Entry 7X8S (electron microscopy, 3.09 A resolution); this record covers chains A and N of the 5 polymer chains in the assembly.

== Chain A ==
Name: Guanine nucleotide-binding protein G(s) subunit alpha isoforms short
From: Bos taurus
UniProt: P63092 (GNAS2_HUMAN); numbering as in UniProt (aligned over 1-394)
Chain sequence (394 residues; numbered 1 to 394; the number before each row is that of its first residue):
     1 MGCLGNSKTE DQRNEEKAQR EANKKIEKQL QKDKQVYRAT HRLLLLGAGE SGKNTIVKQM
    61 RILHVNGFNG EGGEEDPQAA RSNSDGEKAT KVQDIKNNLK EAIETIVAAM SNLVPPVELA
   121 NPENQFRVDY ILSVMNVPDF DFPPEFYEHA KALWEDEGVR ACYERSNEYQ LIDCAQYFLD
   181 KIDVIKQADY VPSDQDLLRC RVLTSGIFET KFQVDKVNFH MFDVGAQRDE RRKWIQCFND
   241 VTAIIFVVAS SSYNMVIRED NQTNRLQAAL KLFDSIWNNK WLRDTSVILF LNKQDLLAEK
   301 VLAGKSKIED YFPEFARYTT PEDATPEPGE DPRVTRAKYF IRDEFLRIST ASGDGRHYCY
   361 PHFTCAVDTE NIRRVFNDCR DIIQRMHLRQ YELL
Not modelled in the structure: 1-11, 64-203, 255-262
Construct notes: conflict Asn54 (Ser in P63092), Ala226 (Gly in P63092), Ala268 (Glu in P63092), Lys271 (Asn in P63092), Asp274 (Lys in P63092), Asp284 (Thr in P63092), Thr285 (Ile in P63092); variant Lys280 (Arg in P63092)

== Chain N ==
Name: Nanobody-35
From: synthetic construct
Notes: antibody fragment or engineered binder
Chain sequence (140 residues; numbered -1 to 138; the number before each row is that of its first residue; numbers below 1 keep their minus sign (Met-1 is residue -1)):
    -1 MAQVQLQESG GGLVQPGGSL RLSCAASGFT FSNYKMNWVR QAPGKGLEWV SDISQSGASI
    59 SYTGSVKGRF TISRDNAKNT LYLQMNSLKP EDTAVYYCAR CPAPFTRDCF DVTSTTYAYR
   119 GQGTQVTVSS HHHHHHEPEA
Not modelled in the structure: -1 to 0, 127-138
Disulfides: Cys22-Cys96, Cys99-Cys107

== How chain A and chain N interact ==
Residue-residue contacts - 23 pairs, chain A then chain N:
  Arg228(A) - Thr114(N)  hydrogen bond
  Asp229(A) - Ser112(N)
  Asp229(A) - Thr113(N)  hydrogen bond (side chain-backbone)
  Asp229(A) - Thr114(N)  hydrogen bond
  Glu230(A) - Asp109(N)
  Glu230(A) - Thr114(N)
  Arg231(A) - Phe108(N)
  Arg231(A) - Asp109(N)
  Arg232(A) - Pro100(N)
  Arg232(A) - Phe108(N)
  Arg232(A) - Asp109(N)  salt bridge
  Thr263(A) - Lys43(N)
  Gln267(A) - Thr61(N)
  Gln267(A) - Gly62(N)
  Lys271(A) - Trp47(N)
  Asp274(A) - Asp106(N)
  Ser275(A) - Asp106(N)
  Ser275(A) - Phe108(N)
  Ile276(A) - Phe108(N)  hydrophobic
  Asn278(A) - Asp106(N)  hydrogen bond
  Asn279(A) - Phe108(N)
  Tyr311(A) - Gly62(N)
  Pro313(A) - Gly62(N)
Other interface residues (no listed pair), chain A (21 interface residues in all): Ile235, Ala268, Leu272, Arg283, Asp310, Glu314
Other interface residues (no listed pair), chain N (18 interface residues in all): Glu46, Ser63, Lys65, Arg105, Cys107, Tyr115, Tyr117

== Overview ==
Chain A and chain N form an interface of 21 and 18 residues respectively; the contacts include 4 hydrogen
bonds and 1 salt bridge. Polar pairs include Arg232(A)-Asp109(N), Arg228(A)-Thr114(N) and Asp229(A)-Thr113(N).
Chain A is Guanine nucleotide-binding protein G(s) subunit alpha isoforms short (Bos taurus) and chain N is
Nanobody-35 (synthetic construct); the structure, Cryo-EM structure of the WB4-24-bound hGLP-1R-Gs complex,
was determined by electron microscopy together with 7X8R from the same study.
